PDB entry 9CUY | electron microscopy, 3.24 A resolution | chains g and i of the 37 polymer chains in the assembly

== Chain g (and i) ==
Name: Putative tail fiber protein
From: Pectobacterium phage phiTE
Notes: chain i of this document is another copy of the same molecule, construct and numbering; everything in this record applies to it too
UniProt: K9L5R6 (K9L5R6_9CAUD); numbering as in UniProt (aligned over 1-793)
Chain sequence (793 residues; row label = number of the first residue in the row):
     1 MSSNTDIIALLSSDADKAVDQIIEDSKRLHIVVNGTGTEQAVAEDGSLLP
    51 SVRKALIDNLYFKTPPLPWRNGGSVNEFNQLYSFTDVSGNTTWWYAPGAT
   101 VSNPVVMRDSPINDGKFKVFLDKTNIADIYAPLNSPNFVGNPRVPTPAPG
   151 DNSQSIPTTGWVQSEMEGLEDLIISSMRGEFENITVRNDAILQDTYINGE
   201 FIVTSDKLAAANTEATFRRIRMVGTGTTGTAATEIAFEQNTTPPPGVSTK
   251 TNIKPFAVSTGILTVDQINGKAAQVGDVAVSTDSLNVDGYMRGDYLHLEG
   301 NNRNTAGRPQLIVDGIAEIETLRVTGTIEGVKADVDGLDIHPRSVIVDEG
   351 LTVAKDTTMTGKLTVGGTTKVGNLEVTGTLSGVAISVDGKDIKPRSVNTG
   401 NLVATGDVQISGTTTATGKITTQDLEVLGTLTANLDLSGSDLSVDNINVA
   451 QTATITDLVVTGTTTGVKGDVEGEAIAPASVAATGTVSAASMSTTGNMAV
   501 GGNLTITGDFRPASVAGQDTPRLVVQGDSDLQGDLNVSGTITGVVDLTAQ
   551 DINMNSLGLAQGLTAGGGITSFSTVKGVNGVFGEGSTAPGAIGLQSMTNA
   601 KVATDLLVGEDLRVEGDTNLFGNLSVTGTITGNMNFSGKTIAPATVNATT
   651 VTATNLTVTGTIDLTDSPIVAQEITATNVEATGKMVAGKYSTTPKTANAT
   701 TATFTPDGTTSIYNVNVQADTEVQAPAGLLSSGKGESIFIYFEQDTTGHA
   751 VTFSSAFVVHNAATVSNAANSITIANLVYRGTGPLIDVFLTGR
Not modelled in the structure: 1-7, 38-39, 73-74, 86-91, 98-116, 172-793 (chain i: 1-13, 87-88, 114, 126, 140, 172-793)

== Interface between chain g and chain i ==
Residue-residue contacts - 89 pairs, chain g then chain i:
  Ala-18(g) / Ser-26(i)
  Gln-21(g) / Ser-26(i)
  Gln-21(g) / His-30(i)  hydrogen bond
  Ile-22(g) / Ser-26(i)
  Asp-25(g) / Leu-29(i)
  Asp-25(g) / His-30(i)
  Asp-25(g) / Val-33(i)
  Ala-43(g) / Asn-34(i)
  Glu-44(g) / His-30(i)  salt bridge
  Glu-44(g) / Asn-34(i)  hydrogen bond (backbone-side chain)
  Asp-45(g) / Arg-53(i)  salt bridge
  Asp-45(g) / Val-101(i)
  Asp-45(g) / Ser-102(i)
  Gly-46(g) / Val-101(i)
  Ser-47(g) / Arg-53(i)  hydrogen bond
  Ser-47(g) / Val-101(i)
  Ala-55(g) / Tyr-61(i)
  Leu-56(g) / Tyr-61(i)
  Asp-58(g) / Phe-62(i)
  Asp-58(g) / Lys-63(i)
  Asp-58(g) / Thr-64(i)  hydrogen bond (backbone-backbone)
  Asn-59(g) / Phe-62(i)  hydrogen bond (backbone-backbone)
  Asn-59(g) / Thr-64(i)
  Leu-60(g) / Phe-62(i)  hydrophobic
  Leu-60(g) / Thr-64(i)
  Leu-60(g) / Leu-81(i)  hydrophobic
  Leu-60(g) / Trp-93(i)  hydrophobic
  Phe-78(g) / Pro-66(i)
  Tyr-95(g) / Asp-122(i)  hydrogen bond
  Pro-97(g) / Thr-91(i)
  Pro-97(g) / Trp-93(i)  hydrophobic
  Lys-118(g) / Thr-124(i)  hydrogen bond
  Lys-118(g) / Asn-125(i)
  Val-119(g) / Thr-124(i)
  Asp-122(g) / Lys-123(i)  salt bridge
  Thr-124(g) / Lys-123(i)  hydrogen bond (backbone-side chain)
  Asp-128(g) / Leu-133(i)
  Ile-129(g) / Pro-132(i)
  Ile-129(g) / Leu-133(i)  hydrogen bond (backbone-backbone)
  Tyr-130(g) / Ala-127(i)
  Tyr-130(g) / Asp-128(i)
  Tyr-130(g) / Tyr-130(i)
  Tyr-130(g) / Ala-131(i)
  Tyr-130(g) / Leu-133(i)
  Ala-131(g) / Ala-131(i)  hydrogen bond (backbone-backbone)
  Ala-131(g) / Leu-133(i)  hydrophobic
  Phe-138(g) / Pro-132(i)
  Phe-138(g) / Leu-133(i)
  Phe-138(g) / Pro-136(i)  hydrophobic
  Val-139(g) / Leu-133(i)  hydrogen bond (backbone-backbone)
  Val-139(g) / Asn-134(i)
  Val-139(g) / Ser-135(i)  hydrogen bond (backbone-backbone)
  Gly-140(g) / Asn-134(i)
  Gly-140(g) / Ser-135(i)
  Asn-141(g) / Ser-135(i)  hydrogen bond (backbone-side chain)
  Pro-142(g) / Ser-135(i)
  Pro-142(g) / Pro-136(i)
  Arg-143(g) / Ser-135(i)
  Arg-143(g) / Pro-136(i)  hydrogen bond (backbone-backbone)
  Arg-143(g) / Asn-137(i)  hydrogen bond
  Arg-143(g) / Phe-138(i)  hydrogen bond (backbone-backbone)
  Val-144(g) / Phe-138(i)  hydrophobic
  Pro-145(g) / Phe-138(i)
  Gly-150(g) / Gln-163(i)  hydrogen bond (backbone-side chain)
  Asp-151(g) / Thr-159(i)  hydrogen bond
  Asp-151(g) / Gln-163(i)  hydrogen bond (backbone-side chain)
  Asn-152(g) / Gly-160(i)
  Asn-152(g) / Gln-163(i)  hydrogen bond
  Ser-153(g) / Thr-158(i)
  Ser-153(g) / Thr-159(i)  hydrogen bond (backbone-side chain)
  Ser-153(g) / Gly-160(i)  hydrogen bond (backbone-backbone)
  Gln-154(g) / Arg-143(i)
  Gln-154(g) / Val-144(i)  hydrogen bond (backbone-backbone)
  Gln-154(g) / Thr-146(i)
  Gln-154(g) / Thr-158(i)
  Ser-155(g) / Asn-141(i)  hydrogen bond
  Ser-155(g) / Pro-142(i)
  Ser-155(g) / Thr-158(i)
  Ser-155(g) / Thr-159(i)  hydrogen bond (backbone-backbone)
  Ile-156(g) / Pro-142(i)
  Ile-156(g) / Val-144(i)  hydrophobic
  Ile-156(g) / Ile-156(i)  hydrophobic
  Ile-156(g) / Thr-159(i)
  Pro-157(g) / Pro-157(i)
  Pro-157(g) / Thr-158(i)
  Pro-157(g) / Thr-159(i)
  Pro-157(g) / Val-162(i)  hydrophobic
  Glu-165(g) / Met-166(i)
  Leu-169(g) / Met-166(i)  hydrophobic
Also at the interface, not in a pair above, chain g (55 interface residues in all): Arg-28, Leu-48, Leu-49, Pro-50, Phe-120, Ala-127, Pro-132, Asn-137, Pro-147, Trp-161, Val-162, Met-166
Also at the interface, not in a pair above, chain i (50 interface residues in all): Ile-23, Leu-56, Phe-78, Thr-100, Val-139, Leu-169

== Overview ==
55 residues of chain g face 50 of chain i across their interface, with 25 hydrogen bonds and 3 salt bridges.
Among the polar pairs are Glu-44(g)/His-30(i), Asp-45(g)/Arg-53(i) and Asp-122(g)/Lys-123(i).
Both chains are Putative tail fiber protein (Pectobacterium phage phiTE). Entry 9CUY (Bacteriophage PhiTE
extended baseplate) was determined by electron microscopy together with 9CB9, 9CBA, 9CC7, 9CUL and 9MJN from
the same study.
